PDB entry 6BFL | X-ray diffraction, 1.87 A resolution | chains A and C of the 3 polymer chains in the assembly

Chain A:
Molecule: Caspase-3
Organism: Homo sapiens
Notes: EC 3.4.22.56
UniProt: P42574 (CASP3_HUMAN); residues 1-175 here = UniProt positions 1-175
Amino-acid sequence (175 residues; numbered 1 to 175; the number before each row is that of its first residue):
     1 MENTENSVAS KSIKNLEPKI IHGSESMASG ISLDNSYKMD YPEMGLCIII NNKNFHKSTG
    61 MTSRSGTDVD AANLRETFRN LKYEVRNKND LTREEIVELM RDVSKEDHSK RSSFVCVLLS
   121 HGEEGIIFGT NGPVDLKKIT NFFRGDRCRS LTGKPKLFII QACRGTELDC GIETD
Disordered / not traced: 1-33, 175
Construct notes: engineered mutation Ala-9 (Asp in P42574), Ala-28 (Asp in P42574)
UniProt features mapped onto this chain:
  - active site: His-121, Cys-163
  - modified residue: Met-1 (N-acetylmethionine), Lys-11 (N6-acetyllysine), Ser-26 (Phosphoserine), Cys-163 (S-nitrosocysteine)
Reported in the primary citation:
  - mutagenesis - D9A/D28A/T152D: abolished catalytic activity
  - post-translational modification sites: Ser-150, Thr-152, Thr-174 (citing earlier work)
  - allosteric site: Ser-150 (citing earlier work)
  - allosteric site: Thr-152
  - catalytic residues: His-121, Cys-163 (citing earlier work)
  - mutagenesis - D9A/D28A/S150D, D9A/D28A/S150E: unchanged catalytic activity

Chain C:
Molecule: Ac-asp-glu-val-asp-cmk
Amino-acid sequence (6 residues; numbered 1 to 6; the number before each row is that of its first residue):
     1 XDEVDX
Modified residues: ACE (acetyl group) at position 1; 0QE (chloromethane) at position 6

Interface between chain A and chain C:
Pairs across the interface (8):
  Arg-64(A) with Asp-5(C), salt bridge
  Ser-120(A) with Asp-5(C)
  His-121(A) with Asp-5(C); 0QE_6(C)
  Gly-122(A) with Asp-5(C), hydrogen bond (backbone-backbone)
  Gln-161(A) with Asp-5(C), hydrogen bond
  Cys-163(A) with Asp-5(C), hydrogen bond (side chain-backbone); 0QE_6(C)
Also at the interface, not in a pair above, chain A (9 interface residues in all): Ser-63, Ser-65, Ala-162
Also at the interface, not in a pair above, chain C (4 interface residues in all): Glu-3, Val-4

Overview:
9 residues of chain A face 4 of chain C across their interface, with 3 hydrogen bonds and 1 salt bridge. Among
the polar pairs are Arg-64(A)/Asp-5(C), Gln-161(A)/Asp-5(C) and Cys-163(A)/Asp-5(C). The paper reports
catalytic residues His-121(A) and Cys-163(A); D9A/D28A/T152D of chain A abolish catalytic activity; 3
substitutions were tested in all.
Here chain A is Caspase-3 (Homo sapiens) and chain C is Ac-asp-glu-val-asp-cmk. Entry 6BFL (Caspase-3 Mutant-
D9A,D28A,T245D) was determined by X-ray diffraction, deposited together with 6BDV, 6BFJ, 6BFK, 6BFO, 6BG0,
6BG1 and 7 further entries.
